PDB entry 3HUJ | X-ray diffraction, 2.50 A resolution | chains A and B of the 4 polymer chains in the assembly

# Chain A
Protein: T-cell surface glycoprotein CD1d
Organism: Homo sapiens
UniProt: P15813 (CD1D_HUMAN); residues 3-277 here correspond to UniProt positions 21-295 (UniProt number = residue number + 18)
Chain sequence (284 residues; row label = number of the first residue in the row; numbering starts at 0):
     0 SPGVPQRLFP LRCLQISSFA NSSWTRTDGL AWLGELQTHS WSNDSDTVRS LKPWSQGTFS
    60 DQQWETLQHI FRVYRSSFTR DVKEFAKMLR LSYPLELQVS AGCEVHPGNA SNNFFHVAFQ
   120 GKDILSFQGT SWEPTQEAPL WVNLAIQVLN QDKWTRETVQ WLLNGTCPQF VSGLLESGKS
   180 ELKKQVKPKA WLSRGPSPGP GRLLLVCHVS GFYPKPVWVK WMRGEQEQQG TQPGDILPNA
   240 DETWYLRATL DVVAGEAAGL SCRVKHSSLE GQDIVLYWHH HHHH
Not modelled in the structure: 0-5, 281-283
Differences from the reference sequence: expression tag (0-2, 278-283)
UniProt features mapped onto this chain:
  - binding site (a D-galactosylceramide): Asp80, Asp151 to Thr154
  - glycosylation (N-linked (GlcNAc...) asparagine): Asn20, Asn42, Asn108, Asn163
Cystine bridges: Cys102-Cys166, Cys206-Cys261
Covalently attached groups: N-acetylglucosamine (NAG) linked to Asn20, Asn42
Small-molecule neighbours: AGH (n-{(1S,2R,3S)-1-[(alpha-D-galactopyranosyloxy)methyl]-2,3-dihydroxyheptadecyl}hexacosanamide): Leu10, Cys12, Leu13, Gln14, Gly28, Leu29, Ala30, His38, Trp40, Val47, Trp63, Ile69, Phe70, Val72, Tyr73, Ser76, Phe77, Asp80, Val81, Phe84, Leu90, Leu96, Ala100, Gly101, Phe114, Val116, Ile123, Leu124, Trp131, Trp140, Leu148, Asp151, Trp153, Thr154, Thr157, Val158, Leu161, Leu162, Cys166, Phe169
What the authors report for this chain:
  - binding site for AGH: Trp153

# Chain B
Protein: Beta-2-microglobulin
Organism: Homo sapiens
UniProt: P61769 (B2MG_HUMAN); residues 1-99 here correspond to UniProt positions 21-119 (UniProt number = residue number + 20)
Chain sequence (99 residues; each row starts with the number of its first residue):
     1 IQRTPKIQVY SRHPAENGKS NFLNCYVSGF HPSDIEVDLL KNGERIEKVE HSDLSFSKDW
    61 SFYLLYYTEF TPTEKDEYAC RVNHVTLSQP KIVKWDRDM
Not modelled in the structure: 98-99
UniProt features mapped onto this chain:
  - modified residue: Gln2 (Pyrrolidone carboxylic acid)
  - glycosylation: Ile1 (N-linked (Glc) (glycation) isoleucine), Lys19 (N-linked (Glc) (glycation) lysine), Lys41 (N-linked (Glc) (glycation) lysine), Lys48 (N-linked (Glc) (glycation) lysine), Lys58 (N-linked (Glc) (glycation) lysine), Lys91 (N-linked (Glc) (glycation) lysine), Lys94 (N-linked (Glc) (glycation) lysine)
Cystine bridges: Cys25-Cys80

# Interface between chain A and chain B
Residue-residue contacts (55):
  Leu13(A) - Ser55(B)
  Leu13(A) - Phe56(B)  hydrophobic
  Gln14(A) - Phe56(B)
  Ile15(A) - Ser33(B)
  Ile15(A) - Leu54(B)
  Ile15(A) - Phe56(B)  hydrophobic
  Ile15(A) - Phe62(B)  hydrophobic
  Ser17(A) - Ser33(B)  hydrogen bond
  Arg25(A) - Ser33(B)  hydrogen bond
  Leu29(A) - Leu54(B)
  Leu29(A) - Ser55(B)
  Trp31(A) - Ser55(B)  hydrogen bond
  Trp31(A) - Tyr63(B)
  Gln36(A) - Asp53(B)  hydrogen bond
  Ser39(A) - Asp53(B)  hydrogen bond
  Glu95(A) - Pro32(B)
  Glu95(A) - Ser33(B)  hydrogen bond
  Glu95(A) - Phe62(B)
  Gln97(A) - His31(B)  hydrogen bond
  Gln97(A) - Phe56(B)
  Gln97(A) - Trp60(B)  hydrogen bond (side chain-backbone)
  Gln97(A) - Phe62(B)
  Val98(A) - Phe56(B)
  Ser99(A) - Trp60(B)
  His115(A) - Trp60(B)
  Ala117(A) - Trp60(B)  hydrophobic
  Gln119(A) - His31(B)
  Gly120(A) - Arg3(B)  hydrogen bond (backbone-side chain)
  Gly120(A) - His31(B)
  Gly120(A) - Asp59(B)
  Gly120(A) - Trp60(B)
  Asp122(A) - Trp60(B)  hydrogen bond
  Trp190(A) - Pro14(B)
  Pro195(A) - Asp96(B)
  Ser209(A) - Arg12(B)  hydrogen bond (side chain-backbone)
  Gly210(A) - Arg12(B)
  Asp234(A) - Lys6(B)  salt bridge
  Asp234(A) - Gln8(B)  hydrogen bond
  Leu236(A) - Gln8(B)
  Leu236(A) - Tyr10(B)
  Leu236(A) - Tyr26(B)  hydrophobic
  Pro237(A) - Tyr10(B)  hydrogen bond (backbone-side chain)
  Pro237(A) - Tyr26(B)  hydrophobic
  Pro237(A) - Leu65(B)
  Asn238(A) - Tyr10(B)
  Asn238(A) - Arg12(B)
  Asn238(A) - Asn24(B)  hydrogen bond
  Asn238(A) - Leu65(B)
  Ala239(A) - Leu65(B)
  Ala239(A) - Tyr67(B)  hydrophobic
  Asp240(A) - Arg12(B)  salt bridge
  Thr242(A) - Arg12(B)  hydrogen bond
  Tyr244(A) - Tyr10(B)  hydrophobic
  Arg246(A) - Val9(B)
  Arg246(A) - Tyr10(B)
Other interface residues (no listed pair), chain A (33 interface residues in all): Val116, Ser192
Other interface residues (no listed pair), chain B (27 interface residues in all): Ser11, His13, Asp34, Arg97

# In short
Chain A and chain B form an interface of 33 and 27 residues respectively, with 15 hydrogen bonds and 2 salt
bridges. Polar pairs include Asp234(A)-Lys6(B), Asp240(A)-Arg12(B) and Ser17(A)-Ser33(B). Bound to chain A:
compound AGH. Covalently linked N-acetylglucosamine: at Asn20(A) and Asn42(A). From the paper: a binding site
for AGH at Trp153(A).
Here chain A is T-cell surface glycoprotein CD1d and chain B is Beta-2-microglobulin, both from Homo sapiens.
Entry 3HUJ (Crystal structure of human CD1d-alpha-Galactosylceramide in complex with semi-invariant NKT cell
receptor) was determined by X-ray diffraction (same publication as 3HE6 and 3HE7).
